PDB entry 4BHK | X-ray diffraction, 2.32 A resolution | chains B and X of the 4 polymer chains in the assembly

Chain B:
Molecule: Floricaula/leafy homolog 1
From: Physcomitrella patens
Notes: fragment: dna-binding domain, residues 180-347
UniProt: Q94IF5 (Q94IF5_PHYPA); residue numbers follow UniProt; this construct covers 180-347
Amino-acid sequence (171 residues; each row starts with the number of its first residue):
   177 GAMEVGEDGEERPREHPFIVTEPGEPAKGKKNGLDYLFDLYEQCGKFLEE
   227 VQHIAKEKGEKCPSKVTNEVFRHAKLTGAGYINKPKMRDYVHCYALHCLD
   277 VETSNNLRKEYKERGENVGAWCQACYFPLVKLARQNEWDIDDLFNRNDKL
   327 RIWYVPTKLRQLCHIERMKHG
Not modelled in the structure: 177-188, 347
Sequence notes: expression tag (177-179)

Chain X:
Molecule: Moss-cr54 DNA
Sequence (29 nucleotides; numbered 1 to 29; the number before each row is that of its first residue):
     1 GTGCTCACCGTCCGCTGGTCGCCCGTGGC

Chain B / chain X interface:
Residue-residue contacts (25; chain B residue first):
  Arg190(B) with DC23(X), hydrogen bond to the base; DC24(X), hydrogen bond to the base; DG25(X), hydrogen bond to the sugar
  His192(B) with DT26(X), salt bridge to the phosphate
  Pro193(B) with DT26(X), sugar contact
  Gly205(B) with DG27(X), phosphate contact
  Lys206(B) with DT26(X), phosphate contact; DG27(X), hydrogen bond to the phosphate
  Lys207(B) with DT26(X), phosphate contact; DG27(X), sugar contact
  Thr243(B) with DG17(X), phosphate contact
  Asn244(B) with DT16(X), hydrogen bond to the phosphate; DG17(X), hydrogen bond to the phosphate
  Arg248(B) with DT16(X), salt bridge to the phosphate
  Lys260(B) with DG17(X), hydrogen bond to the base; DG18(X), hydrogen bond to the base
  Pro261(B) with DT19(X), base contact; DC20(X), base contact
  Arg264(B) with DG17(X), sugar contact; DG18(X), salt bridge to the phosphate; DT19(X), salt bridge to the phosphate
  Tyr330(B) with DG17(X), hydrogen bond to the phosphate; DG18(X), phosphate contact
  Thr333(B) with DG18(X), phosphate contact; DT19(X), hydrogen bond to the phosphate
Other interface residues (no listed pair), chain B (16 interface residues in all): Lys204, Glu245
Other interface residues (no listed pair), chain X (11 interface residues in all): DC15

Summary:
16 residues of chain B face 11 of chain X across their interface; the contacts include 10 hydrogen bonds and 4
salt bridges. Polar contacts include Arg190(B)-DC23(X), Arg190(B)-DC24(X) and Lys260(B)-DG17(X).
Here chain B is Floricaula/leafy homolog 1 (Physcomitrella patens) and chain X is Moss-cr54 DNA. Entry 4BHK
(Crystal Structure of Moss Leafy bound to DNA) was determined by X-ray diffraction.
